Entry 7SIF (X-ray diffraction, 1.73 A resolution); this record covers chains A and C of the 3 polymer chains in the assembly.

== Chain A ==
Name: MHC class I antigen
From: Homo sapiens
Sequence (276 residues; numbered 1 to 276; the number before each row is that of its first residue):
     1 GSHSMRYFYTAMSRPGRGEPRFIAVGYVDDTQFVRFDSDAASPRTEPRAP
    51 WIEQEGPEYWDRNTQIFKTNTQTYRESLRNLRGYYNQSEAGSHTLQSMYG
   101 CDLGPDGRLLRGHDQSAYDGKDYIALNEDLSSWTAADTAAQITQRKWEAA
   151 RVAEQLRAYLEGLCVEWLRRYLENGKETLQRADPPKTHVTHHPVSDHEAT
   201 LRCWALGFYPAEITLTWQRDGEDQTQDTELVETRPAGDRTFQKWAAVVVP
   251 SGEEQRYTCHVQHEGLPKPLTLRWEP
Disulfides: C101-C164, C203-C259
Reported in the primary citation:
  - binding site for bis-tris buffer: Y74, S97, D114
  - specificity-determining residues: S116

== Chain C ==
Name: Reverse transcriptase peptide NPDIVIYQY
Reference sequence: P03366 (POL_HV1B1); residues 1-9 here correspond to UniProt positions 774-782 (UniProt number = residue number + 773)
Sequence (9 residues; row label = number of the first residue in the row):
     1 NPDIVIYQY

== Interface between chain A and chain C ==
Pairs across the interface (50; chain A residue first):
  M5(A) with N1(C)
  Y7(A) with N1(C), hydrogen bond (side chain-backbone); P2(C)
  Y9(A) with P2(C)
  Y59(A) with N1(C)
  R62(A) with N1(C), hydrogen bond; I4(C)
  N63(A) with N1(C), hydrogen bond; P2(C)
  I66(A) with P2(C), hydrophobic; D3(C); I4(C), hydrophobic; I6(C)
  F67(A) with P2(C), hydrophobic
  T69(A) with I6(C)
  N70(A) with I6(C)
  T73(A) with I6(C); Y7(C); Q8(C)
  Y74(A) with Y9(C), hydrogen bond
  E76(A) with Q8(C), hydrogen bond
  S77(A) with Q8(C); Y9(C), hydrogen bond (side chain-backbone)
  N80(A) with Q8(C), hydrogen bond; Y9(C), hydrogen bond (side chain-backbone)
  L81(A) with Y9(C), hydrophobic
  Y84(A) with Y9(C), hydrogen bond (side chain-backbone)
  L95(A) with Y9(C), hydrophobic
  S97(A) with Y9(C), hydrogen bond
  Y99(A) with P2(C); D3(C), hydrogen bond (side chain-backbone)
  S116(A) with Y9(C), hydrogen bond
  Y123(A) with Y9(C), hydrophobic
  T143(A) with Y9(C), hydrogen bond (side chain-backbone)
  K146(A) with Y9(C), hydrogen bond (side chain-backbone)
  W147(A) with Y7(C); Q8(C), hydrogen bond (side chain-backbone); Y9(C), hydrophobic
  A150(A) with Y7(C), hydrophobic
  V152(A) with V5(C), hydrophobic; Y7(C), hydrophobic
  Q155(A) with V5(C); Y7(C), hydrogen bond
  L156(A) with D3(C); V5(C), hydrophobic
  Y159(A) with N1(C), hydrogen bond (side chain-backbone); P2(C); D3(C)
  W167(A) with N1(C)
  Y171(A) with N1(C), hydrogen bond (side chain-backbone)
Interface residues without a listed pair, chain A (33 interface residues in all): D114

== Summary ==
The interface between chain A and chain C involves 33 residues on one side and 9 on the other; the contacts
include 18 hydrogen bonds. Polar contacts include Y7(A)-N1(C), R62(A)-N1(C) and N63(A)-N1(C). The paper
reports a binding site for bis-tris buffer at Y74(A), S97(A) and D114(A); the specificity determinant S116(A).
Here chain A is MHC class I antigen (Homo sapiens) and chain C is Reverse transcriptase peptide NPDIVIYQY.
Entry 7SIF (Crystal Structure of HLA B*3505 in complex with NPDIVIYQY, an 9-mer epitope from HIV-I) was
determined by X-ray diffraction together with 7SIG and 7SIH from the same study.
